Entry 1JQU (X-ray diffraction, 2.60 A resolution); this record covers chain A.

[Chain A]
Molecule: Lysozyme
Organism: Enterobacteria phage T4
Notes: EC 3.2.1.17
UniProtKB: P00720 (LYS_BPT4); residues 1-164 here = UniProt positions 1-164
Chain sequence (164 residues; row label = number of the first residue in the row):
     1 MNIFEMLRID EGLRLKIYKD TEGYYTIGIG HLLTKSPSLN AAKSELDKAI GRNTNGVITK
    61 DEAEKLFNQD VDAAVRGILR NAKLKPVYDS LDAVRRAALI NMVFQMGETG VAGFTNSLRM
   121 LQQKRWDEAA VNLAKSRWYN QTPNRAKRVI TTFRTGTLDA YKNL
Sequence notes: engineered mutation T54 (Cis in P00720), A97 (Cis in P00720), L158 (Trp in P00720)
Swiss-Prot annotation at these positions:
  - active site (Proton donor/acceptor): E11, D20
  - binding site (substrate): L32, F104, S117, N132
From the paper describing this entry:
  - mutagenesis - T157I/W158L (3.55 kcal/mole), W158L (1.75 kcal/mole): decreased stability

[In short]
From UniProt: active-site residues E11 and D20 and 4 substrate-binding residues. The paper reports that
T157I/W158L and W158L reduce stability.
Chain A is Lysozyme (Enterobacteria phage T4); the structure, Are Carboxy Terminii of Helices Coded by the
Local Sequence or by Tertiary Structure Contacts, was determined by X-ray diffraction, deposited together with
1LLH.
